3N84 - chains A and E of the 4 polymer chains in the assembly; structure by X-ray diffraction, 2.00 A resolution.

[Chain A (and E)]
Protein: Growth factor receptor-bound protein 2
Organism: Homo sapiens
Notes: fragment: SH2 domain; chain E of this document is another copy of the same molecule, construct and numbering; everything in this record applies to it too
UniProtKB: P62993 (GRB2_HUMAN); residues 53-163 here correspond to UniProt positions 52-162 (UniProt number = residue number - 1)
Sequence (112 residues; each row starts with the number of its first residue):
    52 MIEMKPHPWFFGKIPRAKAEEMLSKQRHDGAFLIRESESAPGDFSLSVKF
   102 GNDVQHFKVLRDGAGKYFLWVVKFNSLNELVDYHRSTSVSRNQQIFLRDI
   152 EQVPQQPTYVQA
Disordered / not traced: 52-54 (chain E: 154-163)
Differences from the reference sequence: expression tag (52)

[Interface between chain A and chain E]
Contacting residue pairs (65):
  Met-55(A) / Phe-62(E)
  Met-55(A) / Ile-65(E)  hydrophobic
  Met-55(A) / Lys-69(E)
  Met-55(A) / Met-73(E)  hydrogen bond (backbone-side chain)
  Lys-56(A) / Phe-62(E)
  Pro-57(A) / Pro-59(E)
  Pro-57(A) / Phe-61(E)
  Pro-57(A) / Phe-62(E)
  His-58(A) / Pro-57(E)
  His-58(A) / Phe-61(E)  hydrogen bond (backbone-backbone)
  His-58(A) / Phe-62(E)  hydrogen bond (side chain-backbone)
  His-58(A) / Gly-63(E)
  Pro-59(A) / Pro-57(E)
  Trp-60(A) / Phe-61(E)  hydrophobic
  Phe-61(A) / Pro-57(E)
  Phe-61(A) / His-58(E)  hydrogen bond (backbone-backbone)
  Phe-61(A) / Phe-61(E)  hydrophobic
  Phe-61(A) / Leu-128(E)  hydrophobic
  Phe-62(A) / Met-55(E)
  Phe-62(A) / Lys-56(E)
  Phe-62(A) / Pro-57(E)
  Phe-62(A) / His-58(E)  hydrogen bond (backbone-side chain)
  Gly-63(A) / His-58(E)
  Lys-64(A) / Asn-126(E)
  Lys-64(A) / Ser-127(E)
  Ile-65(A) / Met-55(E)  hydrophobic
  Lys-69(A) / Met-55(E)
  Met-73(A) / Met-55(E)
  Glu-87(A) / Tyr-118(E)
  Glu-87(A) / Ser-127(E)
  Glu-87(A) / Leu-128(E)  hydrogen bond (side chain-backbone)
  Pro-92(A) / Ala-115(E)
  Pro-92(A) / Gly-116(E)
  Gly-93(A) / Arg-112(E)
  Gly-93(A) / Gly-116(E)  hydrogen bond (backbone-backbone)
  Gly-93(A) / Tyr-118(E)  hydrogen bond (backbone-side chain)
  Phe-95(A) / Phe-95(E)  hydrophobic
  Phe-95(A) / Tyr-118(E)
  Arg-112(A) / Gly-93(E)  hydrogen bond (side chain-backbone)
  Arg-112(A) / Arg-112(E)
  Ala-115(A) / Pro-92(E)
  Gly-116(A) / Gly-93(E)
  Tyr-118(A) / Gly-93(E)  hydrogen bond (side chain-backbone)
  Tyr-118(A) / Phe-95(E)
  Asn-126(A) / Lys-64(E)
  Asn-126(A) / Pro-92(E)
  Asn-126(A) / Gly-93(E)
  Ser-127(A) / Lys-64(E)
  Ser-127(A) / Glu-87(E)
  Leu-128(A) / Glu-87(E)  hydrogen bond (backbone-side chain)
  Leu-128(A) / Phe-95(E)  hydrophobic
  Asn-129(A) / Gly-63(E)
  Asn-129(A) / Lys-64(E)  hydrogen bond (side chain-backbone)
  Asn-129(A) / Glu-87(E)  hydrogen bond (backbone-side chain)
  Glu-130(A) / Lys-64(E)  salt bridge
  Pro-158(A) / Glu-54(E)
  Thr-159(A) / Glu-54(E)
  Thr-159(A) / Met-55(E)  hydrogen bond (backbone-backbone)
  Tyr-160(A) / Met-52(E)
  Tyr-160(A) / Ile-53(E)
  Tyr-160(A) / Glu-54(E)
  Val-161(A) / Met-52(E)
  Val-161(A) / Ile-53(E)  hydrogen bond (backbone-backbone)
  Val-161(A) / Met-55(E)  hydrophobic
  Ala-163(A) / Ile-53(E)  hydrophobic
Interface residues without a listed pair, chain E (27 interface residues in all): Trp-60

[Summary]
31 residues of chain A and 27 residues of chain E are in contact; the contacts include 15 hydrogen bonds and 1
salt bridge. Polar contacts include Glu-130(A)/Lys-64(E), Met-55(A)/Met-73(E) and His-58(A)/Phe-62(E).
Chain A and chain E are both Growth factor receptor-bound protein 2 (Homo sapiens); the structure, Crystal
Structure of the Grb2 SH2 Domain in Complex with a 23-Membered Macrocyclic Ligand Having the ..., was
determined by X-ray diffraction together with 3N7Y and 3N8M from the same study.
